PDB entry 8JTM | electron microscopy, 5.14 A resolution (low resolution: residue-level contacts below are approximate; hydrogen-bond / salt-bridge calls are withheld) | chains D and J of the 8 polymer chains in the assembly

[Chain D]
Protein: gp120 protein of HIV envelope trimer
From: Human immunodeficiency virus 1
Sequence (481 residues; numbered 31 to 513 plus 12 insertion-coded residues; 14 numbers in that range are skipped by the numbering (no residue carries them; nothing is unmodelled there); the number before each row is that of its first residue; a row labelled like 185A-185K holds insertion residues (185A, then the next letters in order)):
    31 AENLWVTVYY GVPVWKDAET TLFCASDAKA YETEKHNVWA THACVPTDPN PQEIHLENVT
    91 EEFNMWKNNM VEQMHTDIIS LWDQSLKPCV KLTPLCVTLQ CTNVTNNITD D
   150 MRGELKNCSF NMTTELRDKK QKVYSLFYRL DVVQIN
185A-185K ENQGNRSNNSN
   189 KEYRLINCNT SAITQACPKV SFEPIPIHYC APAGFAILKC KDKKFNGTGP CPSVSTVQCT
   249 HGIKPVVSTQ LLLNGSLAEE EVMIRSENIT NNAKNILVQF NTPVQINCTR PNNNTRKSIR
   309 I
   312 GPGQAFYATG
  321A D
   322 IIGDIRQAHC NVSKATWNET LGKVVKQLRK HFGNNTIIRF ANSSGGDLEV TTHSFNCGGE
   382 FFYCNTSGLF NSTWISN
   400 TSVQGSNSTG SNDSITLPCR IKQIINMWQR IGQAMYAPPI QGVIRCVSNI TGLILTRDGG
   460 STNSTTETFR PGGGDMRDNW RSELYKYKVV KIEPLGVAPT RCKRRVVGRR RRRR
Unresolved in the structure: 31, 185B-185K, 400-410, 507-513
Disulfides: Cys54-Cys74, Cys119-Cys205, Cys126-Cys196, Cys131-Cys157, Cys218-Cys247, Cys228-Cys239, Cys296-Cys331, Cys378-Cys445, Cys385-Cys418
Covalent attachments: N-acetylglucosamine (NAG) linked to Asn88, Asn133, Asn156, Asn197, Asn234, Asn262, Asn295, Asn301, Asn332, Asn339, Asn355, Asn363, Asn386, Asn392, Asn448; glycan linked to Asn160
Reported in the primary citation:
  - post-translational modification sites: Asn156, Asn160

[Chain J]
Protein: PGT145 antibody fragment, heavy chain
From: Homo sapiens
Notes: antibody fragment or engineered binder
Sequence (267 residues; numbered -22 to 222 plus 24 insertion-coded residues; 2 numbers in that range are skipped by the numbering (no residue carries them; nothing is unmodelled there); the number before each row is that of its first residue; a row labelled like 52A-52C holds insertion residues (52A, then the next letters in order); numbers below 1 keep their minus sign (Gln-22 is residue -22)):
   -22 QASTMDWIWR ILFLVAAATS AHSQVQLVQS GAEVKKPGSS VKVSCKASGN SFSNHDVHWV
    38 RQATGQGLEW MGWMS
52A-52C HEG
    53 DKTGLAQKFQ GRV
    68 TITRDSGAST VYMEL
82A-82C RGL
    83 TADDTAIYYC LTGSKHRL
100A-100R RDYFLYNEYGPNYEEWGD
   101 YLATLDVWGH GTAVTVSSAS TKGPSVFPLA PSSKSTSGGT AALGCLVKDY FPEPVTVSWN
   161 SGALTSGVHT FPAVLQSSGL YSLSSVVTVP SSSLGTQTYI CNVNHKPSNT KVDKKVEPKS
   221 CD
Unresolved in the structure: -22 to 0, 119-222
Disulfides: Cys22-Cys92

[Chain D / chain J interface]
Pairs across the interface (12; chain D residue first):
  Lys121(D) with Tyr100I(J)
  Pro124(D) with Tyr100F(J)
  Arg166(D) with Phe100D(J); Leu100E(J); Tyr100F(J); Asn100G(J); Glu100H(J)
  Asp167(D) with Tyr100C(J); Phe100D(J)
  Lys168(D) with Phe100D(J)
  Lys169(D) with Arg100A(J); Phe100D(J)
Also at the interface, not in a pair above, chain D (8 interface residues in all): Thr123, Thr162

[Overview]
Chain D and chain J each contribute 8 residues to their interface. N-acetylglucosamine is covalently linked to
Asn88(D), Asn133(D), Asn156(D), Asn197(D), Asn234(D) and Asn262(D) and 9 more. The paper reports modification
sites Asn156(D) and Asn160(D).
Here chain D is gp120 protein of HIV envelope trimer (Human immunodeficiency virus 1) and chain J is PGT145
antibody fragment, heavy chain (Homo sapiens). Entry 8JTM (CNE55.664 trimer in complex with broadly
neutralizing HIV antibody PGT145) was determined by electron microscopy, deposited together with 8JTD.
